4JI1 - chains A and I of the 21 polymer chains in the assembly; structure by X-ray diffraction, 3.14 A resolution.

# Chain A
Molecule: 16S rRNA
From: Thermus thermophilus
Sequence (1522 nucleotides; numbered 0 to 1544 plus 19 insertion-coded residues; 42 numbers in that range are skipped by the numbering (no residue carries them; nothing is unmodelled there); the number before each row is that of its first residue; a row labelled like 190A-190L holds insertion residues (190A, then the next letters in order); numbering starts at 0):
     0 UUUGUUGGAGAGUUUGAUCCUGGCUCAGGGUGAACGCUGGCGGCGUGCCU
    50 AAGACAUGCAAGUCGUGCGGG
    73 CCGCGGGGUUUU
    88 ACUCCG
    95 UGGUC
   101 AGCGGCGGACGGGUGAGUAACGCGUGGGU
  129A G
   130 ACCUACCCGGAAGAGGGGGACAACCCGGGGAAACUCGGGCUAAUCCCCCA
   180 UGUGGACCCGC
190A-190L CCCUUGGGGUGU
   191 GUCCAAAGGGCUUU
   216 GCCCGCUUCCGGAUGGGCCCGCGUCCCAUCAGCUAGUUGGUGGGGUAAUG
   266 GCCCACCAAGGCGACGACGGGUAGCCGGUCUGAGAGGAUGGCCGGCCACA
   316 GGGGCACUGAGACACGGGCCCCACUCCUACGGGAGGCAGCAGUUAGGAAU
   366 CUUCCGCAAUGGGCGCAAGCCUGACGGAGCGACGCCGCUUGGAGGAAGAA
   416 GCCCUUCGGGGUGUAAACUCCUGAA
   442 CCCGGGACGAAACCCCCGACGA
   474 GGGGACUGACGGUACCGGG
   494 GUAAUAGCGCCGGCCAACUCCGUGCCAGCAGCCGCGGUAAUACGGAGGGC
   544 GCGAGCGUUACCCGGAUUCACUGGGCGUAAAGGGCGUGUAGGCGGCCUGG
   594 GGCGUCCCAUGUGAAAGACCACGGCUCAACCGUGGGGGAGCGUGGGAUAC
   644 GCUCAGGCUAGACGGUGGGAGAGGGUGGUGGAAUUCCCGGAGUAGCGGUG
   694 AAAUGCGCAGAUACCGGGAGGAACGCCGAUGGCGAAGGCAGCCACCUGGU
   744 CCACCCGUGACGCUGAGGCGCGAAAGCGUGGGGAGCAAACCGGAUUAGAU
   794 ACCCGGGUAGUCCACGCCCUAAACGAUGCGCGCUAGGUCUCUGGGUCU
   848 CCUGGGGGCCGAAGCUAACGCGUUAAGCGCGCCGCCUGGGGAGUACGGCC
   898 GCAAGGCUGAAACUCAAAGGAAUUGACGGGGGCCCGCACAAGCGGUGGAG
   948 CAUGUGGUUUAAUUCGAAGXAACGCGAAGAACCUUACCAGGCCUUGACAU
   998 GCUAGG
 1003A G
  1004 AACCCGGGUGAAAGCCUGGGGUGCCCC
1030A-1030D GCGA
  1031 GGGGAGCCCUAGCACAGGUGCUGCAUGGCCGUCGUCAGCUCGUGCCGUGA
  1081 GGUGUUGGGUUAAGUCCCGCAACGAGCGCAACCCCCGCCGUUAGUUGCCA
  1131 GCGGUUCGGCCGGGCACUCUAACGGGACUGCCCGCGAAA
  1171 GCGGGAGGAAGGAGGGGACGACGUCUGGUCAGCAUGGCCCUUACGGCCUG
  1221 GGCGACACACGUGCUACAAUGCCCACUACAAAGCGAUGCCACCCGGCAAC
  1271 GGGGAGCUAAUCGCAAAAAGGUGGGCCCAGUUCGGAUUGGGGUCUGCAAC
  1321 CCGACCCCAUGAAGCCGGAAUCGCUAGUAAUCGCGGAUCAG
 1361A C
  1362 CAUGCCGCGGUGAAUACGUUCCCGGGCCUUGUACACACXGCCXGUXACGC
  1412 CAUGGGAGCGGGCUCUACCCGAAGUCGCCGGG
  1446 AGCCUACGGG
  1459 CAGGCGCCGAGGGUAGGGCCCGUGACUGGGGCGAAGUCGUAACAAGGUAG
  1509 CUGUACCGGAAGGUGCGGCUGGAUCCACUCCUUUCU
Not modelled in the structure: 0-4, 1534-1538
Sequence notes: conflict C1534 (A2157 in M26923.1), A1535 (C2158 in M26923.1)
Modified positions: PSU (pseudouridine-5'-monophosphate) at position 516, 7MG (7N-methyl-8-hydroguanosine-5'-monophosphate) at position 527, M2G (N2-dimethylguanosine-5'-monophosphate) at position 966, 5MC (5-methylcytidine-5'-monophosphate) at position 967, 2MG (2N-methylguanosine-5'-monophosphate) at position 1207, 5MC (5-methylcytidine-5'-monophosphate) at position 1400, 4OC (4n,o2'-methylcytidine-5'-monophosphate) at position 1402, 5MC (5-methylcytidine-5'-monophosphate) at position 1404, 5MC (5-methylcytidine-5'-monophosphate) at position 1407, UR3 (3-methyluridine-5'-monophoshate) at position 1498, MA6 (6N-dimethyladenosine-5'-monophoshate) at position 1518, MA6 (6N-dimethyladenosine-5'-monophoshate) at position 1519, PSU (pseudouridine-5'-monophosphate) at position 1540, PSU (pseudouridine-5'-monophosphate) at position 1541
Ion coordination: Mg2+ site 1: G15, U920; Mg2+ site 2 near G21 (its only coordinating residue here); Mg2+ site 3: G46, G394; Mg2+ site 4 near A53 (its only coordinating residue here); Mg2+ site 5: C58, U387, G388; Mg2+ site 6: A59, U387; Mg2+ site 7 near U62 (its only coordinating residue here); Mg2+ site 8 near G107 (its only coordinating residue here); Mg2+ site 9 near A109 (its only coordinating residue here); Mg2+ site 10: C110, G377; Mg2+ site 11: G117, G289; Mg2+ site 12: C121, G124, U125, G236; 89 more Mg2+ sites not listed
Small-molecule neighbours: streptomycin (SRY): U12, U13, U14, C526, 7MG_527, C912, A913, A914, A915, C1490, G1491
Reported in the primary citation:
  - mutagenesis - C1490U: increased growth

# Chain I
Name: Ribosomal protein S9
From: Thermus thermophilus
UniProt: P80374 (RS9_THET8); residues 1-128 here = UniProt positions 1-128
Sequence (128 residues; row label = number of the first residue in the row):
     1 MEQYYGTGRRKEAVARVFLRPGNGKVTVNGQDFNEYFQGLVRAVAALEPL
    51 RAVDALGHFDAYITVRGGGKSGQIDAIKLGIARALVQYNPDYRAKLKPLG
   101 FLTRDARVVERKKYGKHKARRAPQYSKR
Not modelled in the structure: 1
Ion coordination: Mg2+ near Lys-127 (its only coordinating residue here)

# How chain A and chain I interact
Pairs across the interface - 121 pairs, chain A then chain I:
  G942(A) with Gln-124(I), hydrogen bond to the base
  U943(A) with Gln-124(I), hydrogen bond to the sugar
  M2G_966(A) with Arg-128(I), base contact
  5MC_967(A) with Arg-128(I), hydrogen bond to the sugar
  A968(A) with Arg-128(I), salt bridge to the phosphate
  C970(A) with Ser-126(I), hydrogen bond to the base
  C1116(A) with Val-108(I), sugar contact
  G1117(A) with Arg-104(I), hydrogen bond to the phosphate; Ala-106(I), sugar contact
  C1118(A) with Arg-9(I), salt bridge to the phosphate; Arg-83(I), hydrogen bond to the sugar; Arg-104(I), salt bridge to the phosphate
  C1119(A) with Arg-9(I), salt bridge to the phosphate; Arg-83(I), salt bridge to the phosphate
  G1127(A) with Arg-16(I), hydrogen bond to the sugar; Arg-66(I), phosphate contact
  C1128(A) with Arg-16(I), sugar contact; Tyr-62(I), phosphate contact; Arg-66(I), salt bridge to the phosphate
  C1129(A) with Gly-30(I), hydrogen bond to the base; Tyr-62(I), hydrogen bond to the sugar
  A1130(A) with Gln-3(I), hydrogen bond to the sugar; Phe-18(I), sugar contact; Arg-20(I), salt bridge to the phosphate; Tyr-62(I), sugar contact
  G1131(A) with Arg-20(I), salt bridge to the phosphate
  A1146(A) with Arg-16(I), base contact
  C1147(A) with Tyr-5(I), hydrogen bond to the sugar; Arg-16(I), hydrogen bond to the base
  U1148(A) with Thr-7(I), phosphate contact; Arg-9(I), phosphate contact; Val-14(I), phosphate contact
  C1149(A) with Arg-9(I), salt bridge to the phosphate; Val-14(I), phosphate contact
  G1178(A) with Arg-93(I), salt bridge to the phosphate; Lys-97(I), salt bridge to the phosphate
  A1179(A) with Arg-93(I), salt bridge to the phosphate; Lys-97(I), salt bridge to the phosphate; Leu-102(I), sugar contact; Thr-103(I), phosphate contact; Arg-104(I), sugar contact
  A1180(A) with Thr-103(I), hydrogen bond to the phosphate
  G1186(A) with Arg-111(I), sugar contact; Lys-113(I), hydrogen bond to the phosphate; Arg-120(I), salt bridge to the phosphate
  G1187(A) with Arg-111(I), sugar contact; Lys-113(I), salt bridge to the phosphate
  A1188(A) with Tyr-114(I), hydrogen bond to the phosphate
  G1231(A) with Ser-126(I), phosphate contact; Lys-127(I), salt bridge to the phosphate
  U1232(A) with Gln-124(I), hydrogen bond to the phosphate; Tyr-125(I), phosphate contact; Ser-126(I), phosphate contact
  G1233(A) with His-117(I), salt bridge to the phosphate; Pro-123(I), phosphate contact; Gln-124(I), hydrogen bond to the phosphate
  A1248(A) with Tyr-36(I), sugar contact; Lys-70(I), hydrogen bond to the sugar
  C1249(A) with Tyr-36(I), sugar contact; Gly-68(I), hydrogen bond to the sugar; Gly-69(I), sugar contact; Lys-70(I), sugar contact; Gln-73(I), hydrogen bond to the sugar
  A1250(A) with Arg-66(I), phosphate contact; Gly-67(I), hydrogen bond to the phosphate; Gly-68(I), hydrogen bond to the phosphate
  A1251(A) with Glu-12(I), sugar contact; Gly-67(I), phosphate contact
  G1290(A) with Leu-40(I), sugar contact
  G1291(A) with Gln-38(I), hydrogen bond to the sugar; Gly-39(I), sugar contact
  U1292(A) with Gln-38(I), hydrogen bond to the sugar
  U1341(A) with Lys-127(I), sugar contact
  C1342(A) with Gln-124(I), sugar contact; Tyr-125(I), phosphate contact
  G1343(A) with Arg-121(I), sugar contact; Ala-122(I), hydrogen bond to the sugar; Tyr-125(I), phosphate contact
  C1344(A) with Lys-116(I), salt bridge to the phosphate; Arg-120(I), sugar contact; Ala-122(I), phosphate contact
  U1345(A) with Arg-120(I), salt bridge to the phosphate
  A1346(A) with Arg-120(I), salt bridge to the phosphate
  G1347(A) with Arg-10(I), hydrogen bond to the base; Lys-11(I), base contact; Arg-107(I), hydrogen bond to the base; Val-108(I), hydrogen bond to the sugar; Val-109(I), sugar contact
  U1348(A) with Val-109(I), phosphate contact; Glu-110(I), hydrogen bond to the phosphate; Arg-120(I), phosphate contact
  A1349(A) with Lys-118(I), salt bridge to the phosphate; Arg-120(I), hydrogen bond to the phosphate; Arg-121(I), hydrogen bond to the phosphate
  A1350(A) with Lys-118(I), salt bridge to the phosphate; Arg-121(I), salt bridge to the phosphate
  U1351(A) with Lys-118(I), hydrogen bond to the base
  C1366(A) with His-117(I), salt bridge to the phosphate
  C1367(A) with Lys-112(I), salt bridge to the phosphate; Tyr-114(I), phosphate contact; Gly-115(I), hydrogen bond to the phosphate; Lys-116(I), phosphate contact
  G1368(A) with Arg-111(I), salt bridge to the phosphate; Lys-112(I), salt bridge to the phosphate; Lys-113(I), phosphate contact; Tyr-114(I), hydrogen bond to the phosphate
  C1369(A) with Arg-111(I), phosphate contact; Lys-112(I), hydrogen bond to the phosphate
  G1370(A) with Glu-12(I), phosphate contact; Val-109(I), phosphate contact
  G1371(A) with Lys-11(I), phosphate contact; Glu-12(I), phosphate contact; Gly-68(I), sugar contact; Gly-69(I), phosphate contact
  U1372(A) with Lys-11(I), salt bridge to the phosphate; Gly-69(I), phosphate contact; Lys-70(I), phosphate contact; Ser-71(I), hydrogen bond to the phosphate; Gly-72(I), hydrogen bond to the phosphate
  G1373(A) with Lys-11(I), hydrogen bond to the base; Ser-71(I), hydrogen bond to the phosphate
Other interface residues (no listed pair), chain A (58 interface residues in all): G941, G1177, G1184, C1189
Other interface residues (no listed pair), chain I (54 interface residues in all): Arg-42

# Summary
Chain A and chain I form an interface of 58 and 54 residues respectively, with 39 hydrogen bonds and 28 salt
bridges. Among the polar pairs are G942(A)/Gln-124(I), C970(A)/Ser-126(I) and C1129(A)/Gly-30(I). Chain A
binds streptomycin. G15(A) and U920(A) coordinate Mg2+ site 1. The paper reports that C1490U of chain A
increases growth.
Here chain A is 16S rRNA and chain I is Ribosomal protein S9, both from Thermus thermophilus. Entry 4JI1
(Crystal Structure of 30S ribosomal subunit from Thermus thermophilus) was determined by X-ray diffraction,
deposited together with 4JI0, 4JI2, 4JI3, 4JI4, 4JI5, 4JI6, 4JI7 and 4JI8.
